PDB entry 3J6U | electron microscopy, 9.00 A resolution (very low resolution: no residue pairs are listed; an interface is given only as per-side residue counts) | chains A and B of the 8 polymer chains in the assembly

Chain A:
Protein: envelope protein
Source organism: Dengue virus 3
UniProtKB: Q6DLV0 (Q6DLV0_9FLAV); residues 1-493 here correspond to UniProt positions 281-773 (UniProt number = residue number + 280)
Sequence (493 residues; row label = number of the first residue in the row):
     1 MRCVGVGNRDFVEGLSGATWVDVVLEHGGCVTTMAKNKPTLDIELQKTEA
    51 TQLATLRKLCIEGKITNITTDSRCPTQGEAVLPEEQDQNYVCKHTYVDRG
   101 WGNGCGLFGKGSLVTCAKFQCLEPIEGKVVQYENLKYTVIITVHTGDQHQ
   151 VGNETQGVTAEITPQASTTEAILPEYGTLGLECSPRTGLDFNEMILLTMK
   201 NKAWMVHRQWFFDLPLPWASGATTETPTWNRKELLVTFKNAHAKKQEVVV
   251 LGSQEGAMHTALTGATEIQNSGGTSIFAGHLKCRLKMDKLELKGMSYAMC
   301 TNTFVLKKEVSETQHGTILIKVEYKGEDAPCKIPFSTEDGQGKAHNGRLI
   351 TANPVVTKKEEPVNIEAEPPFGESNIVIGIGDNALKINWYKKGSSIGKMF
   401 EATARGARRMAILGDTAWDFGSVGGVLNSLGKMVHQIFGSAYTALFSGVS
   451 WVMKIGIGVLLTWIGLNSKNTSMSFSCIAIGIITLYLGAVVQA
Reported in the primary citation:
  - post-translational modification sites: Asn67 (citing earlier work)

Chain B:
Protein: membrane protein
Source organism: Dengue virus 3
UniProtKB: Q6DLV0 (Q6DLV0_9FLAV); residues 1-75 here correspond to UniProt positions 206-280 (UniProt number = residue number + 205)
Sequence (75 residues; row label = number of the first residue in the row):
     1 SVALAPHVGMGLDTRTQTWMSAEGAWRQVEKVETWALRHPGFTILALFLA
    51 HYIGTSLTQKVVIFILLMLVTPSMT
Disordered / not traced: 73-75

How chain A and chain B interact:
At this resolution (9 A) residue pairs are not listed: 1 residues of chain A and 1 of chain B lie at the interface.

In short:
Chain A and chain B each contribute 1 residues to their interface. The paper reports a modification site at
Asn67(A).
Chain A is envelope protein and chain B is membrane protein, both from Dengue virus 3; the structure, Cryo-EM
structure of Dengue virus serotype 3 in complex with human antibody 5J7 Fab, was determined by electron
microscopy, deposited together with 3J6S and 3J6T.
